5NT2 - chains C and N of the 8 polymer chains in the assembly; structure by X-ray diffraction, 4.26 A resolution (low resolution: residue-level contacts below are approximate; hydrogen-bond / salt-bridge calls are withheld).

Chain C:
Protein: Non-structural protein 1
From: Influenza A virus (strain A/Puerto Rico/8/1934 H1N1)
Reference sequence: P03496 (NS1_I34A1); residue numbers follow UniProt; this construct covers 1-230
Chain sequence (233 residues; row label = number of the first residue in the row; numbers below 1 keep their minus sign (Gly-2 is residue -2)):
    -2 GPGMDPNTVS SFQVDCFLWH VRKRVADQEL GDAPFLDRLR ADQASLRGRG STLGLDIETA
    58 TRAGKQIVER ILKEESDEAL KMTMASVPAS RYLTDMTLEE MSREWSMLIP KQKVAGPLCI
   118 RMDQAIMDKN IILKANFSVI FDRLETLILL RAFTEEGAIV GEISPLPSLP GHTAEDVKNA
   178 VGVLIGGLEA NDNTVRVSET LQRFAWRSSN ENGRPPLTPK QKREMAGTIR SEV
Unresolved in the structure: -2 to 86, 202-230
Construct notes: expression tag (-2 to 0); engineered mutation Ala38 (Arg in P03496), Ala41 (Lys in P03496), Ala187 (Trp in P03496); variant Glu101 (Asp in P03496)
UniProt features mapped onto this chain:
  - region: Val180 to Thr215 (CPSF4-binding), Ala223 to Val230 (PABPN1-binding)
  - motif: Ile137 to Leu146 (Nuclear export signal)
  - cross-link (Glycyl lysine isopeptide (Lys-Gly)): Lys20 (interchain with G-Cter in ISG15), Lys108 (interchain with G-Cter in ISG15), Lys110 (interchain with G-Cter in ISG15), Lys126 (interchain with G-Cter in ISG15), Lys217 (interchain with G-Cter in ISG15), Lys219 (interchain with G-Cter in ISG15)
  - mutagenesis: Lys20 (K20A: No of ISGylation of band I form; when associated with K-41; K-217 and K-219), Glu96 (E96A: Complete loss of inhibition of RIGI CARD ubiquitination; when associated with A-97), Glu97 (E97A: Complete loss of inhibition of RIGI CARD ubiquitination; when associated with A-96), Lys108 (K108A: No of ISGylation of band II form; when associated with K-110 and K-126), Lys110 (K110A: No of ISGylation of band II form; when associated with K-108 and K-126), Lys126 (K126A: No of ISGylation of band II form; when associated with K-108 and K-110), Lys217 (K217A: No of ISGylation of band I form; when associated with K-20; K-41 and K-219), Lys219 (K219A: No of ISGylation of band I form; when associated with K-20; K-41 and K-217)
What the authors report for this chain:
  - mutagenesis - R35A: unchanged signaling
  - mutagenesis - Y89A/L95A/S99A: unchanged signaling in response to interferon response
  - mutagenesis - R140A (Kd 24.1 uM): unchanged binding to E3 ubiquitin/ISG15 ligase TRIM25 (chain N)
  - mutagenesis - L95A/S99A (Kd 125 uM): decreased binding to E3 ubiquitin/ISG15 ligase TRIM25 (chain N)

Chain N:
Protein: E3 ubiquitin/ISG15 ligase TRIM25
From: Homo sapiens
Notes: EC 6.3.2.-, 2.3.2.27
Reference sequence: Q14258 (TRI25_HUMAN); residue numbers follow UniProt; this construct covers 190-379
Chain sequence (193 residues; numbered 187 to 379; the number before each row is that of its first residue):
   187 GPGSLSQASA DLEATLRHKL TVMYSQINGA SRALDDVRNR QQDVRMTANR KVEQLQQEYT
   247 EMKALLDASE TTSTRKIKEE EKRVNSKFDT IYQILLKKKS EIQTLKEEIE QSLTKRDEFE
   307 FLEKASKLRG ISTKPVYIPE VELNHKLIKG IHQSTIDLKN ELKQCIGRLQ ELTPSSGDPG
   367 EHDPASTHKS TRP
Unresolved in the structure: 187-189, 363-379
Construct notes: expression tag (187-189); variant Leu358 (Pro in Q14258)

How chain C and chain N interact:
Contacting residue pairs (7):
  Thr94(C) with Glu326(N)
  Leu95(C) with Ile277(N); Glu326(N)
  Glu96(C) with Tyr323(N); Ile324(N)
  Ser99(C) with Leu281(N)
  Glu101(C) with Lys320(N)
Interface residues without a listed pair, chain N (7 interface residues in all): Phe274

Summary:
5 residues of chain C and 7 residues of chain N are in contact. UniProt lists 8 mutagenesis sites on chain C.
The paper reports that L95A/S99A of chain C reduce binding to E3 ubiquitin/ISG15 ligase TRIM25 (chain N); R35A
of chain C leaves signaling unchanged; 4 substitutions were tested in all.
Chain C is Non-structural protein 1 (Influenza A virus (strain A/Puerto Rico/8/1934 H1N1)) and chain N is E3
ubiquitin/ISG15 ligase TRIM25 (Homo sapiens); the structure, Complex of influenza A NS1 with TRIM25 coiled
coil domain, was determined by X-ray diffraction (same publication as 6FLM, 6FLN and 5NT1).
